PDB entry 6VL1 | X-ray diffraction, 2.10 A resolution | chain A

[Chain A]
Name: DabA
Source organism: Pseudo-nitzschia multiseries
UniProtKB: A0A386KZ50 (A0A386KZ50_9STRA); residues 46-482 here = UniProt positions 46-482
Amino-acid sequence (441 residues; each row starts with the number of its first residue):
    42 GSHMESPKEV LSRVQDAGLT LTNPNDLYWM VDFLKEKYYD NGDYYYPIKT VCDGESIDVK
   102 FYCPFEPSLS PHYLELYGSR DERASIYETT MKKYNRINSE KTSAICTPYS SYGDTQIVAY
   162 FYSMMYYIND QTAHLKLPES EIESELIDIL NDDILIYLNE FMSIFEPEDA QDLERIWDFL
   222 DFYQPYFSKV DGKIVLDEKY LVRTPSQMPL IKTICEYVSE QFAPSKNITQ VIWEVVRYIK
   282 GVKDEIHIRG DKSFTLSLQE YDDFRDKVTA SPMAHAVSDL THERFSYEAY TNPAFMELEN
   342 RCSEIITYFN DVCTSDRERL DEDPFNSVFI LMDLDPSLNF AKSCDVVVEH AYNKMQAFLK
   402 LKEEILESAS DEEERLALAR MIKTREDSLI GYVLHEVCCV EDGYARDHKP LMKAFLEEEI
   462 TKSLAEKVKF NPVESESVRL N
Not modelled in the structure: 42-45, 475-482
Differences from the reference sequence: expression tag (42-45)
Bound ions: Mg2+: Glu359 (together with NGG)
Residues lining bound ligands: NGG (R1V; N-[(2E)-3,7-dimethylocta-2,6-dien-1-yl]-L-glutamic acid): Thr143, Cys147, Tyr163, Met166, Tyr167, Asn170, Arg306, Thr310, Ile347, Thr348, Asn351, Thr355, Arg358, Glu359, Tyr433, Arg447, Asp448
Curated features (UniProtKB/Swiss-Prot):
  - binding site (Mg(2+)): Asn351, Thr355, Glu359, Phe366
  - mutagenesis: Thr143 (T143M: Acquired activity on dimethylallyl diphosphate (DMAPP), but reduced efficiency with geranyl diphosphate (GPP) as substrate), Tyr167 (Y167A: Complete loss of activity; Y167F: Normal activity; Y167L: Strongly reduced activity), Arg358 (R358A: Complete loss of activity), Glu359 (E359A: Complete loss of activity), His436 (H436A: Reduced efficiency with L-glutamic acid (L-Glu) as substrate due to a reduced affinity), Glu437 (E437A: Complete loss of activity), Arg447 (R447A: Complete loss of activity)
What the authors report for this chain:
  - mutagenesis - Y167A, R358A, E359A, E437A, R447A: abolished catalytic activity
  - mutagenesis - Y167L, H436A: decreased catalytic activity
  - mutagenesis - H436A: decreased binding to glutamic acid
  - mutagenesis - Y167F: unchanged catalytic activity
  - mutagenesis - T143M (250-fold): decreased catalytic activity on GPP
  - mutagenesis - T143M: increased catalytic activity
  - specificity-determining residues: Thr143

[Summary]
Ligands of chain A: NGG. Curated annotation (UniProt) lists 4 Mg2+-binding residues and 7 mutagenesis sites.
The paper reports that Y167A, R358A and E359A, among others, abolish catalytic activity; the specificity
determinant Thr143; 9 substitutions were tested in all.
Chain A is DabA (Pseudo-nitzschia multiseries); the structure, Crystal Structure of the N-prenyltransferase
DabA in Complex with NGG and Mg2+, was determined by X-ray diffraction, deposited together with 6VKZ and 6VL0.
